Entry 8FBE (X-ray diffraction, 1.73 A resolution); this record covers chain A.

[Chain A]
Name: Neurotoxin complex component Orf-X1
Source organism: Clostridium botulinum E1
Reference sequence: A0A126JJ68 (A0A126JJ68_CLOBO); residues 2-144 here correspond to UniProt positions 7-149 (UniProt number = residue number + 5)
Amino-acid sequence (144 residues; row label = number of the first residue in the row):
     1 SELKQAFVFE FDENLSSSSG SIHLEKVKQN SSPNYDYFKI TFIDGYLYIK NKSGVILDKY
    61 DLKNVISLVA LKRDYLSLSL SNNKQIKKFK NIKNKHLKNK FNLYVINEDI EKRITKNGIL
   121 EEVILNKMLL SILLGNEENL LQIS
Modified positions: Mse128 (selenomethionine; parent Met)
Differences from the reference sequence: expression tag (1); engineered mutation S31 (Cys36 in A0A126JJ68)

[Summary]
Chain A is Neurotoxin complex component Orf-X1 (Clostridium botulinum E1); the structure, Crystal structure of
OrfX1 from Clostridium botulinum E1, was determined by X-ray diffraction together with 8FBD and 8FBF from the
same study.
